Entry 2E9Q (X-ray diffraction, 2.20 A resolution); this record covers chain A.

Chain A:
Name: 11S globulin subunit beta
Organism: Cucurbita maxima
Reference sequence: P13744 (11SB_CUCMA); residues 1-459 here correspond to UniProt positions 22-480 (UniProt number = residue number + 21)
Chain sequence (459 residues; each row starts with the number of its first residue):
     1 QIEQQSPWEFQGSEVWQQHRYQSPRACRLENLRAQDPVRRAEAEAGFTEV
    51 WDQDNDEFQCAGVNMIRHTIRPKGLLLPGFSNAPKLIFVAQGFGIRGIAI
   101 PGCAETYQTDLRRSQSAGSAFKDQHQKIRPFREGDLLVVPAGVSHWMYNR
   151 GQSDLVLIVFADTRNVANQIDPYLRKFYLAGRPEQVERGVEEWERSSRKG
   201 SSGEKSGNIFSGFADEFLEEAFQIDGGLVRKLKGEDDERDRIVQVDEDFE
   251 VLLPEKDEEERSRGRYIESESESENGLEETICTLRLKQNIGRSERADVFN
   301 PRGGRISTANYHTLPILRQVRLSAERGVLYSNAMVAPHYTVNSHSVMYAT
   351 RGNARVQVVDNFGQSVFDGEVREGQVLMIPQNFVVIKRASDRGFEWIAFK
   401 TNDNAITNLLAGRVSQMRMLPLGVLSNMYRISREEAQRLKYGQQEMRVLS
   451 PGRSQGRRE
Unresolved in the structure: 1-25, 113-119, 192-203, 256-279, 454-459
Swiss-Prot annotation at these positions:
  - binding site (Mg(2+)): Lys-387, Arg-447
  - modified residue: Gln-1 (Pyrrolidone carboxylic acid)
Disulfides: Cys-27/Cys-60, Cys-103/Cys-282

In short:
From UniProt: Mg2+-binding residues Lys-387 and Arg-447.
Chain A is 11S globulin subunit beta (Cucurbita maxima); the structure, Recombinant pro-11S globulin of
pumpkin, was determined by X-ray diffraction together with 3KGL, 3KSC, 2D5F and 2D5H from the same study.
